Entry 6YX7 (X-ray diffraction, 1.42 A resolution); this record covers chains EEE and KKK of the 12 polymer chains in the assembly.

[Chain EEE (and KKK)]
Protein: Allophycocyanin alpha
From: Nostoc sp. WR13
Notes: chain KKK of this document is another copy of the same molecule, construct and numbering; everything in this record applies to it too
UniProtKB: A0A4Y5PW22 (A0A4Y5PW22_9NOSO); residues 1-160 here correspond to UniProt positions 2-161 (UniProt number = residue number + 1)
Chain sequence (160 residues; each row starts with the number of its first residue):
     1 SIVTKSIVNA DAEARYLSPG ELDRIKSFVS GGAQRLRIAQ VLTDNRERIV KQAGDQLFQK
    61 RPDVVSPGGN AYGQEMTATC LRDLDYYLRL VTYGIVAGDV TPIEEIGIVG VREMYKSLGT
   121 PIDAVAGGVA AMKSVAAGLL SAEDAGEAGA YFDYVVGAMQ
Covalently attached groups: phycocyanobilin (CYC) linked to Cys80
Residues lining bound ligands:
  - phycocyanobilin (CYC): Leu57, Val64, Asn70, Ala71, Met76, Thr79, Arg82, Asp83, Leu84, Tyr86, Tyr87, Leu90, Ile106, Gly107, Met114, Tyr115, Leu118, Thr120, Pro121, Ala124, Val125
  - glycine (GLY): Gly31, Gln34, Arg35, Ile38, Glu143, Asp144, Glu147

[Interface between chain EEE and chain KKK]
Residue-residue contacts - 16 pairs, chain EEE then chain KKK:
  Lys60(EEE) - Asp63(KKK)
  Arg61(EEE) - Arg61(KKK)
  Arg61(EEE) - Asp63(KKK)  salt bridge
  Arg61(EEE) - Asp123(KKK)  salt bridge
  Pro62(EEE) - Asp63(KKK)
  Asp63(EEE) - Lys60(KKK)
  Asp63(EEE) - Arg61(KKK)  salt bridge
  Asp63(EEE) - Pro62(KKK)
  Asp63(EEE) - Asp63(KKK)
  Arg112(EEE) - Arg112(KKK)
  Lys116(EEE) - Gly157(KKK)  hydrogen bond (side chain-backbone)
  Lys116(EEE) - Gln160(KKK)
  Pro121(EEE) - Asp123(KKK)
  Asp123(EEE) - Pro121(KKK)
  Asp123(EEE) - Asp123(KKK)
  Gln160(EEE) - Lys116(KKK)

[Summary]
The interface between chain EEE and chain KKK involves 9 residues on one side and 10 on the other, with 1
hydrogen bond and 3 salt bridges. Polar contacts include Arg61(EEE)-Asp63(KKK), Arg61(EEE)-Asp123(KKK) and
Lys116(EEE)-Gly157(KKK). Bound to chain EEE: glycine. Phycocyanobilin is covalently linked to Cys80(EEE).
Both chains are Allophycocyanin alpha (Nostoc sp. WR13). Entry 6YX7 (The high resolution structure of
allophycocyanin from cyanobacterium Nostoc sp. WR13, the P21212 crystal form) was determined by X-ray
diffraction.
